7NUI - chains A and B of the 3 polymer chains in the assembly; structure by X-ray diffraction, 2.00 A resolution.

Chain A:
Name: HLA-B*08:01 heavy chain
Organism: Homo sapiens
Sequence (276 residues; row label = number of the first residue in the row):
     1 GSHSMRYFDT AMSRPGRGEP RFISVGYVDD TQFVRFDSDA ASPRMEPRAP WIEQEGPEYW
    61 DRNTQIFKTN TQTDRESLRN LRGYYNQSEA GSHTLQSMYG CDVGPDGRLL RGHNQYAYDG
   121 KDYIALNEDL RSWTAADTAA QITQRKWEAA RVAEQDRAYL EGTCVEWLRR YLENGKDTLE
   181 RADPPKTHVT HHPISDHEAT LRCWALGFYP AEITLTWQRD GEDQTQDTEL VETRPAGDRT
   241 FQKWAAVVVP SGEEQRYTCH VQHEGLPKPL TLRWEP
Disulfide bonds: Cys101-Cys164, Cys203-Cys259

Chain B:
Name: Beta-2-microglobulin
Organism: Homo sapiens
Reference sequence: P61769 (B2MG_HUMAN); residues 1-99 here correspond to UniProt positions 21-119 (UniProt number = residue number + 20)
Sequence (100 residues; each row starts with the number of its first residue; numbering starts at 0):
     0 MIQRTPKIQV YSRHPAENGK SNFLNCYVSG FHPSDIEVDL LKNGERIEKV EHSDLSFSKD
    60 WSFYLLYYTE FTPTEKDEYA CRVNHVTLSQ PKIVKWDRDM
Not modelled in the structure: 0
Differences from the reference sequence: initiating methionine (0)
Curated features (UniProtKB/Swiss-Prot):
  - modified residue: Gln2 (Pyrrolidone carboxylic acid)
  - glycosylation: Ile1 (N-linked (Glc) (glycation) isoleucine), Lys19 (N-linked (Glc) (glycation) lysine), Lys41 (N-linked (Glc) (glycation) lysine), Lys48 (N-linked (Glc) (glycation) lysine), Lys58 (N-linked (Glc) (glycation) lysine), Lys91 (N-linked (Glc) (glycation) lysine), Lys94 (N-linked (Glc) (glycation) lysine)
Disulfide bonds: Cys25-Cys80

Chain A / chain B interface:
Contacting residue pairs (53):
  Phe8(A) - Phe56(B)
  Asp9(A) - Phe56(B)
  Thr10(A) - Phe56(B)
  Met12(A) - Ser33(B)  hydrogen bond
  Tyr27(A) - Ser55(B)
  Tyr27(A) - Tyr63(B)
  Asp30(A) - Lys58(B)  salt bridge
  Arg35(A) - Asp53(B)
  Arg35(A) - Leu54(B)  hydrogen bond (side chain-backbone)
  Arg35(A) - Ser55(B)
  Met45(A) - Asp53(B)
  Gln96(A) - His31(B)  hydrogen bond
  Gln96(A) - Phe56(B)
  Gln96(A) - Trp60(B)  hydrogen bond (side chain-backbone)
  Gln96(A) - Phe62(B)
  Ser97(A) - Phe56(B)
  Ser97(A) - Trp60(B)
  Met98(A) - Phe56(B)  hydrophobic
  Met98(A) - Lys58(B)
  Met98(A) - Trp60(B)  hydrophobic
  Gln115(A) - Trp60(B)
  Ala117(A) - Trp60(B)
  Asp119(A) - Ile1(B)  hydrogen bond (backbone-backbone)
  Asp119(A) - His31(B)
  Gly120(A) - His31(B)  hydrogen bond (backbone-side chain)
  Lys121(A) - Ile1(B)
  Asp122(A) - Trp60(B)  hydrogen bond
  His192(A) - Asp98(B)
  Arg202(A) - Asp98(B)  hydrogen bond (side chain-backbone)
  Arg202(A) - Met99(B)
  Trp204(A) - Asp98(B)
  Trp204(A) - Met99(B)
  Val231(A) - Gln8(B)
  Glu232(A) - Lys6(B)  salt bridge
  Glu232(A) - Gln8(B)  hydrogen bond (backbone-side chain)
  Glu232(A) - Tyr26(B)
  Glu232(A) - Ser28(B)  hydrogen bond
  Arg234(A) - Gln8(B)  hydrogen bond
  Arg234(A) - Tyr10(B)
  Arg234(A) - Tyr26(B)
  Arg234(A) - Met99(B)  hydrogen bond (side chain-backbone)
  Pro235(A) - Tyr10(B)  hydrogen bond (backbone-side chain)
  Pro235(A) - Asn24(B)
  Pro235(A) - Tyr26(B)
  Ala236(A) - Arg12(B)  hydrogen bond (backbone-side chain)
  Ala236(A) - Asn24(B)  hydrogen bond (backbone-side chain)
  Gly237(A) - Arg12(B)  hydrogen bond (backbone-side chain)
  Gly237(A) - Leu65(B)
  Asp238(A) - Arg12(B)
  Gln242(A) - Tyr10(B)
  Gln242(A) - Ser11(B)  hydrogen bond (side chain-backbone)
  Gln242(A) - Arg12(B)  hydrogen bond (side chain-backbone)
  Trp244(A) - Met99(B)  hydrogen bond (side chain-backbone)
Also at the interface, not in a pair above, chain A (36 interface residues in all): Ile23, Gln32, Pro47, Thr94, Tyr116, Leu206, Thr233
Also at the interface, not in a pair above, chain B (26 interface residues in all): Arg3, His13, Pro14, Ser57

Overview:
36 residues of chain A face 26 of chain B across their interface, with 19 hydrogen bonds and 2 salt bridges.
Polar pairs include Asp30(A)-Lys58(B), Glu232(A)-Lys6(B) and Met12(A)-Ser33(B).
Chain A is HLA-B*08:01 heavy chain and chain B is Beta-2-microglobulin, both from Homo sapiens; the structure,
Crystal structure of HLA-B*08:01 in complex with ELRSRYWAI viral peptide, was determined by X-ray diffraction.
